Entry 9DN1 (electron microscopy, 2.90 A resolution); this record covers chains H and J of the 11 polymer chains in the assembly.

== Chain H (and J) ==
Name: Caveolin
Source organism: Salpingoeca rosetta
Notes: chain J of this document is another copy of the same molecule, construct and numbering; everything in this record applies to it too
UniProt: F2U793 (F2U793_SALR5); residues 1-233 here = UniProt positions 1-233
Chain sequence (233 residues; numbered 1 to 233; the number before each row is that of its first residue):
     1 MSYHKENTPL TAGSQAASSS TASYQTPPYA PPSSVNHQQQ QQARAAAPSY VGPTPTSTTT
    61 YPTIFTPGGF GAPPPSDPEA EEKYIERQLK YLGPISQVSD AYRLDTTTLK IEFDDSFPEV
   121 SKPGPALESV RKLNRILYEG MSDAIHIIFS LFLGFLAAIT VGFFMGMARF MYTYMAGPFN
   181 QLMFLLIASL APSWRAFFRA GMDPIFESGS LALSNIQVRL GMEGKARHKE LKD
Not modelled in the structure: 1-78, 232-233

== Chain H / chain J interface ==
Pairs across the interface (4):
  R103(H) - E207(J)  salt bridge
  E223(H) - L89(J)
  K225(H) - L89(J)
  K225(H) - K90(J)
Also at the interface, not in a pair above, chain H (5 interface residues in all): V98, G224
Also at the interface, not in a pair above, chain J (4 interface residues in all): L92

== Summary ==
5 residues of chain H face 4 of chain J across their interface, with 1 salt bridge. Its one salt-bridged
contact is R103(H)-E207(J).
Chain H and chain J are both Caveolin (Salpingoeca rosetta); the structure, CryoEM structure of the
Salpingoeca rosetta caveolin complex, was determined by electron microscopy together with 9DN0 from the same
study.
